PDB entry 9CXH | electron microscopy, 3.10 A resolution | chains B and C of the 4 polymer chains in the assembly

== Chain B ==
Protein: Cone cGMP-specific 3', 5'-cyclic phosphodiesterase subunit alpha'
Organism: Homo sapiens
Notes: EC 3.1.4.35
UniProtKB: P51160 (PDE6C_HUMAN); residue numbers follow UniProt; this construct covers 2-830
Sequence (843 residues; numbered -12 to 830; the number before each row is that of its first residue; numbers below 1 keep their minus sign (Gly-12 is residue -12)):
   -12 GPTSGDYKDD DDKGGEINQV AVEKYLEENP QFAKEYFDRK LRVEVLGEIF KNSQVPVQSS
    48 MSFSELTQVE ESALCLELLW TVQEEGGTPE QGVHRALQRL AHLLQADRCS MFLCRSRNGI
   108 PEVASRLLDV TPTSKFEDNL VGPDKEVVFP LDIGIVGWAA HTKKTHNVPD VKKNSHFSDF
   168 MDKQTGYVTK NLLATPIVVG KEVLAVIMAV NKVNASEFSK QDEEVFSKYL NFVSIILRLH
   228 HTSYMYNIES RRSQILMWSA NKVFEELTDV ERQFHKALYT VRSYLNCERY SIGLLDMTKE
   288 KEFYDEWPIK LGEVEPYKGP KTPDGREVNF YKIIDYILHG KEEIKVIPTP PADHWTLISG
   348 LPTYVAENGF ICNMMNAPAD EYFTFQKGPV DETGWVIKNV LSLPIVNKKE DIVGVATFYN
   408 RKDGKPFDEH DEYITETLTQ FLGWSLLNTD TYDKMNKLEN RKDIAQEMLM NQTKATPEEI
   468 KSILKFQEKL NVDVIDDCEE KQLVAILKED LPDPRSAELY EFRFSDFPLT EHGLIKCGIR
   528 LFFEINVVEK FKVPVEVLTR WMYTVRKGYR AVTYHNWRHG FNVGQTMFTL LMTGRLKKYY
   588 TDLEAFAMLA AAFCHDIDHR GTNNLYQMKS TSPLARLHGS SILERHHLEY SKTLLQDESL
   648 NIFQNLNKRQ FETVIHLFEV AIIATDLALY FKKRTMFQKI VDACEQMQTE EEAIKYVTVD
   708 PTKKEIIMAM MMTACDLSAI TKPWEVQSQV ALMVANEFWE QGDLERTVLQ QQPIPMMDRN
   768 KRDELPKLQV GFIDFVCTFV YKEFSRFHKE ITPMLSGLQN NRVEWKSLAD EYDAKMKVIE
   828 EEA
Disordered / not traced: -12 to 32, 824-830
Differences from the reference sequence: expression tag (-12 to 1)
Metal / ion sites: Zn2+: His566, His602, Asp603, Asp723 (together with guanosine-5'-monophosphate); Mg2+: Asp603 (together with guanosine-5'-monophosphate)
Ligand contacts:
  - guanosine-5'-monophosphate (5GP): Tyr561, His562, His566, His602, Asp603, His606, Glu631, Thr672, Leu674, Asp723, Leu724, Ile727, Val741, Phe745, Met763, Gln776, Phe779
  - cyclic guanosine monophosphate (PCG): Arg95, Cys96, Ser97, Phe99, Leu115, Asp116, Phe136, Gly141, Ile142, Val143, His163, Phe164, Ser165, Met168, Asp169, Thr172, Tyr174, Thr176, Leu179, Met195, Val197
Curated features (UniProtKB/Swiss-Prot):
  - active site: His562 (Proton donor)
  - binding site (3',5'-cyclic GMP): Ser97, Asp116, Asp169 to Thr172, Thr176
  - binding site (a divalent metal cation): His566, His602, Asp603, Asp723
  - natural variant: Arg29 (R29W: In COD4 and ACHM5), Arg104 (R104W: In ACHM5), Tyr323 (Y323N: In ACHM5), Pro391 (P391L: In ACHM5), Met455 (M455V: In ACHM5), His602 (H602L: In ACHM5), Glu790 (E790K: In ACHM5), Ile826 (I826S: Found in a renal cell carcinoma sample)
Reported in the primary citation:
  - disease-associated variants - R29W, Y323N (citing earlier work)
  - binding site for guanosine-5'-monophosphate: Val741, Phe745, Gln776, Phe779
  - mutagenesis - L115F: increased binding to cyclic guanosine monophosphate

== Chain C ==
Protein: Retinal rod rhodopsin-sensitive cGMP 3', 5'-cyclic phosphodiesterase subunit gamma
Organism: Bos taurus
Notes: EC 3.1.4.35
UniProtKB: P04972 (CNRG_BOVIN); numbering as in UniProt (aligned over 1-87)
Sequence (99 residues; each row starts with the number of its first residue; numbers below 1 keep their minus sign (Met-11 is residue -11)):
   -11 MVGYPYDVPD YAMNLEPPKA EIRSATRVMG GPVTPRKGPP KFKQRQTRQF KSKPPKKGVQ
    49 GFGDDIPGME GLGTDITVIC PWEAFNHLEL HELAQYGII
Disordered / not traced: -11 to 24, 41-48, 64-71
Differences from the reference sequence: expression tag (-11 to 0)
Curated features (UniProtKB/Swiss-Prot):
  - modified residue: Met1 (N-acetylmethionine)
Reported in the primary citation:
  - specificity-determining residues: Tyr84

== Interface between chain B and chain C ==
Contacting residue pairs (39; chain B residue first):
  Asn105(B) - Lys29(C)  hydrogen bond (side chain-backbone)
  Asn105(B) - Phe30(C)
  Asn105(B) - Lys31(C)
  Tyr351(B) - Pro27(C)
  Tyr351(B) - Phe30(C)  hydrophobic
  Gly356(B) - Arg33(C)  hydrogen bond (backbone-side chain)
  Phe357(B) - Phe30(C)  hydrophobic
  Phe357(B) - Lys31(C)
  Phe357(B) - Gln32(C)
  Ile358(B) - Phe30(C)
  Ile358(B) - Lys31(C)  hydrogen bond (backbone-backbone)
  Cys359(B) - Phe30(C)  hydrophobic
  Asn360(B) - Phe30(C)
  Asp367(B) - Pro28(C)
  Tyr369(B) - Lys25(C)
  Tyr369(B) - Pro27(C)  hydrophobic
  Phe370(B) - Pro28(C)
  Pro391(B) - Arg33(C)
  Val393(B) - Arg33(C)
  Glu397(B) - Arg33(C)  salt bridge
  Glu419(B) - Lys31(C)  salt bridge
  Glu423(B) - Gln34(C)  hydrogen bond (side chain-backbone)
  Gln427(B) - Phe38(C)
  Asn610(B) - Gly85(C)  hydrogen bond (side chain-backbone)
  Leu612(B) - Gly85(C)
  Leu612(B) - Ile87(C)
  Leu674(B) - Ile86(C)  hydrophobic
  Arg681(B) - Glu77(C)  salt bridge
  Ile761(B) - Gln83(C)
  Ile761(B) - Gly85(C)
  Met763(B) - Gln83(C)
  Met763(B) - Tyr84(C)
  Leu775(B) - Gln83(C)
  Leu775(B) - Tyr84(C)
  Gly778(B) - Tyr84(C)
  Phe779(B) - Tyr84(C)  hydrogen bond (backbone-side chain)
  Phe782(B) - Glu77(C)
  Phe782(B) - Glu80(C)
  Phe782(B) - Tyr84(C)  hydrophobic
Also at the interface, not in a pair above, chain B (34 interface residues in all): Gly106, Met361, Glu368, Tyr420, Trp431, Ala675, Phe678, Lys679
Also at the interface, not in a pair above, chain C (21 interface residues in all): Thr35, Phe73, Leu81, Ala82
The authors on this interface:
  - residue pairs: Tyr84(C)-Phe779(B)

== Summary ==
34 residues of chain B face 21 of chain C across their interface, with 6 hydrogen bonds and 3 salt bridges.
Polar pairs include Glu397(B)-Arg33(C), Glu419(B)-Lys31(C) and Arg681(B)-Glu77(C). The authors report a
contact between Tyr84(C) and Phe779(B). The paper reports a binding site for guanosine-5'-monophosphate at
Val741(B), Phe745(B) and Gln776(B) among others; L115F of chain B increases binding to cyclic guanosine
monophosphate.
Here chain B is Cone cGMP-specific 3', 5'-cyclic phosphodiesterase subunit alpha' (Homo sapiens) and chain C
is Retinal rod rhodopsin-sensitive cGMP 3', 5'-cyclic phosphodiesterase subunit gamma (Bos taurus). Entry 9CXH
(Structure of PDE6C in complex with the rod inhibitory p gamma subunit in the presence of ...) was determined
by electron microscopy, deposited together with 9CXG, 9CXI and 9CXJ.
